PDB entry 8YM5 | X-ray diffraction, 2.09 A resolution | chains G and K of the 10 polymer chains in the assembly

[Chain G (and K)]
Molecule: CASP8 and FADD-like apoptosis regulator subunit p43
Organism: Homo sapiens
Notes: chain K of this document is another copy of the same molecule, construct and numbering; everything in this record applies to it too
UniProtKB: O15519 (CFLAR_HUMAN); residue numbers follow UniProt; this construct covers 1-181
Amino-acid sequence (184 residues; row label = number of the first residue in the row; numbers below 1 keep their minus sign (Gly-2 is residue -2)):
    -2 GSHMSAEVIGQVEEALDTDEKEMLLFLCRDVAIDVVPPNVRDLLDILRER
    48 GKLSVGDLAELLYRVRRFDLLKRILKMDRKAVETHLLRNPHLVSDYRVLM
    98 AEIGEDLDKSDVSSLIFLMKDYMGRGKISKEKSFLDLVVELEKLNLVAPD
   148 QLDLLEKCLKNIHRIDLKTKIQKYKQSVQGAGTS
Not modelled in the structure: -2 to 0, 125-128, 176-181 (chain K: -2 to -1, 176-181)
Differences from the reference sequence: expression tag (-2 to 0); engineered mutation Gly7 (His in O15519)
Modified / non-standard residues: Mse1, Mse20, Mse74, Mse97, Mse116, Mse120 (selenomethionine; parent Met)
Reported in the primary citation:
  - mutagenesis - H7G/R38D, H7G/E46A, H7G/K140D, H7G/K124D: decreased binding to Caspase-8
  - self-association interface (contacts with another copy of this molecule): Arg38, Lys124

[Interface between chain G and chain K]
Contacting residue pairs - 7 pairs, chain G then chain K:
  His160(G) - Asp31(K)  salt bridge
  His160(G) - Glu46(K)
  His160(G) - Arg47(K)
  Arg161(G) - Glu46(K)  salt bridge
  Ile162(G) - Glu46(K)  hydrogen bond (backbone-backbone)
  Ile162(G) - Arg47(K)
  Asp163(G) - Glu46(K)  hydrogen bond (backbone-backbone)
Also at the interface, not in a pair above, chain K (4 interface residues in all): Arg45

[Overview]
The chain G/chain K interface involves 4 residues from each chain, with 2 hydrogen bonds and 2 salt bridges.
Polar pairs include His160(G)-Asp31(K), Arg161(G)-Glu46(K) and Ile162(G)-Glu46(K). The paper reports that
H7G/R38D, H7G/E46A and H7G/K140D of chain G, among others, reduce binding to Caspase-8; a self-association
interface involving Arg38(G) and Lys124(G).
Both chains are CASP8 and FADD-like apoptosis regulator subunit p43 (Homo sapiens). Entry 8YM5 (Structure of
Caspase-8/cFLIP death effector domain assembly) was determined by X-ray diffraction together with 8YM4, 8YM6,
8YNI, 8YNK, 8YNL, 8YNM and 8YNN from the same study.
